Entry 8S4U (electron microscopy, 3.09 A resolution); this record covers chains B and A.

Chain B:
Name: Nanobody 3.4
From: Lama glama
Notes: antibody fragment or engineered binder
Sequence (138 residues; numbered 1 to 138; the number before each row is that of its first residue):
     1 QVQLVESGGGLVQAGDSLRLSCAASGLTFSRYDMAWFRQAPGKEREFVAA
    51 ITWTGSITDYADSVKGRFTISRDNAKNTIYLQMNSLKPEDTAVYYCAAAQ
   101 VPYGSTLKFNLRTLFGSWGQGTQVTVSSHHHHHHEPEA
Not modelled in the structure: 129-138
Cystine bridges: Cys-22/Cys-96

Chain A:
Name: Thiamine transporter 2
From: Homo sapiens
UniProtKB: Q9BZV2 (S19A3_HUMAN); residue numbers follow UniProt; this construct covers 1-496
Sequence (535 residues; numbered 1 to 535; the number before each row is that of its first residue):
     1 MDCYRTSLSSSWIYPTVILCLFGFFSMMRPSEPFLIPYLSGPDKNLTSAE
    51 ITNEIFPVWTYSYLVLLLPVFVLTDYVRYKPVIILQGISFIITWLLLLFG
   101 QGVKTMQVVEFFYGMVTAAEVAYYAYIYSVVSPEHYQRVSGYCRSVTLAA
   151 YTAGSVLAQLLVSLANMSYFYLNVISLASVSVAFLFSLFLPMPKKSMFFH
   201 AKPSREIKKSSSVNPVLEETHEGEAPGCEEQKPTSEILSTSGKLNKGQLN
   251 SLKPSNVTVDVFVQWFQDLKECYSSKRLFYWSLWWAFATAGFNQVLNYVQ
   301 ILWDYKAPSQDSSIYNGAVEAIATFGGAVAAFAVGYVKVNWDLLGELALV
   351 VFSVVNAGSLFLMHYTANIWACYAGYLIFKSSYMLLITIAVFQIAVNLNV
   401 ERYALVFGINTFIALVIQTIMTVIVVDQRGLNLPVSIQFLVYGSYFAVIA
   451 GIFLMRSMYITYSTKSQKDVQSPAPSENPDVSHPEEESNIIMSTKLLEVL
   501 FQGPSSGWSHPQFEKGGGSGGGSGGSAWSHPQFEK
Not modelled in the structure: 1-10, 196-270, 460-535
Construct notes: expression tag (497-535)
Covalently attached groups: N-acetylglucosamine (NAG) linked to Asn-45
Swiss-Prot annotation at these positions:
  - site (Essential for pyridoxine transport): Gln-86, Gly-87, Ile-91, Thr-93, Trp-94, Ser-168, Asn-173
  - glycosylation (N-linked (GlcNAc...) asparagine): Asn-45, Asn-166
  - natural variant: Gly-23 (G23V: In BTBGD), Thr-422 (T422A: In BTBGD)
  - mutagenesis: Gln-86 (Q86H: Significant decrease in pyridoxine transport), Gly-87 (G87V: Significant decrease in pyridoxine transport), Ile-91 (I91A: Significant decrease in pyridoxine transport), Thr-93 (T93S: Significant decrease in pyridoxine transport), Trp-94 (W94Y: Significant decrease in pyridoxine transport), Ser-168 (S168P: Significant decrease in pyridoxine transport), Asn-173 (N173F: Significant decrease in pyridoxine transport)
From the paper describing this entry:
  - post-translational modification sites: Asn-45
  - contacts within the chain: Asp-75/Ala-404 (hydrogen bond), Asp-75/Leu-405 (hydrogen bond), Tyr-128/Tyr-403 (hydrophobic contact), Ala-395/Tyr-403 (hydrophobic contact), Gln-294/Thr-422 (hydrogen bond)

How chain B and chain A interact:
Contacting residue pairs (30; chain B residue first):
  Arg-31(B) with Asn-432(A), hydrogen bond (side chain-backbone); Leu-433(A); Pro-434(A)
  Trp-53(B) with Ile-301(A); Tyr-305(A), hydrophobic
  Thr-54(B) with Asp-304(A); Pro-308(A)
  Ser-56(B) with Pro-308(A)
  Ile-57(B) with Gln-310(A)
  Gln-100(B) with Ser-48(A); Ala-49(A)
  Val-101(B) with Ser-48(A); Thr-52(A)
  Tyr-103(B) with Ile-301(A), hydrophobic
  Thr-106(B) with Gln-300(A); Ile-301(A); Asp-304(A), hydrogen bond
  Leu-107(B) with Ile-36(A)
  Lys-108(B) with Pro-33(A); Ile-36(A); Pro-37(A)
  Phe-109(B) with Ile-36(A), hydrophobic; Ser-40(A); Ser-48(A); Thr-52(A)
  Asn-110(B) with Ser-40(A), hydrogen bond (backbone-side chain)
  Thr-113(B) with Ser-40(A); Thr-47(A); Ser-48(A)
  Leu-114(B) with Ser-48(A)
Also at the interface, not in a pair above, chain B (16 interface residues in all): Thr-28
Also at the interface, not in a pair above, chain A (23 interface residues in all): Gly-41, Leu-46, Ile-51, Ser-309, Ser-313, Val-435

In short:
16 residues of chain B face 23 of chain A across their interface, with 3 hydrogen bonds. Polar pairs include
Arg-31(B)/Asn-432(A), Thr-106(B)/Asp-304(A) and Asn-110(B)/Ser-40(A). N-acetylglucosamine is covalently linked
to Asn-45(A). From the paper: a modification site at Asn-45(A); contacts within the chain involving Asp-75(A),
Ala-404(A) and Leu-405(A) among others.
Here chain B is Nanobody 3.4 (Lama glama) and chain A is Thiamine transporter 2 (Homo sapiens). Entry 8S4U
(Cryo-EM structure of apo human SLC19A3 in outward-open state) was determined by electron microscopy (same
publication as 8S5U, 8S5W, 8S5Z, 8S61, 8S62 and 9G5K).
